3IEA - chain A; structure by X-ray diffraction, 2.20 A resolution.

== Chain A ==
Molecule: Amicyanin
From: Paracoccus denitrificans
Reference sequence: P22364 (AMCY_PARDE); residues 1-105 here correspond to UniProt positions 27-131 (UniProt number = residue number + 26)
Chain sequence (105 residues; numbered 1 to 105; the number before each row is that of its first residue):
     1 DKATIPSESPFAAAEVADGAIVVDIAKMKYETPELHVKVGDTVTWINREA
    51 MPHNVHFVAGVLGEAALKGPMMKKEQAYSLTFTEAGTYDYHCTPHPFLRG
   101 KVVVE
Sequence notes: engineered mutation Leu-98 (Met124 in P22364)
Metal / ion sites: Cu ion: His-53, Cys-92, His-95
Swiss-Prot annotation at these positions:
  - binding site (Cu cation): His-53, Cys-92, His-95
Reported in the primary citation:
  - Cu ion coordination: His-53, Cys-92, His-95
  - Zn2+ coordination: His-95
  - mutagenesis - M98L: unchanged binding to ternary protein complex
  - mutagenesis - M98L (0.4 s-1): decreased catalytic activity

== Summary ==
His-53, Cys-92 and His-95 coordinate a Cu ion ion. Curated annotation (UniProt) lists 3 Cu cation-binding
residues. From the paper: M98L reduces catalytic activity; Cu ion coordination by His-53, Cys-92 and His-95.
Chain A is Amicyanin (Paracoccus denitrificans); the structure, Structure of reduced M98L mutant of amicyanin,
was determined by X-ray diffraction (same publication as 3IE9).
